5U3I - chains A and B of the 4 polymer chains in the assembly; structure by X-ray diffraction, 1.95 A resolution.

# Chain A
Protein: Hemoglobin subunit alpha
Organism: Homo sapiens
Reference sequence: P69905 (HBA_HUMAN); residues 1-141 here correspond to UniProt positions 2-142 (UniProt number = residue number + 1)
Amino-acid sequence (141 residues; each row starts with the number of its first residue):
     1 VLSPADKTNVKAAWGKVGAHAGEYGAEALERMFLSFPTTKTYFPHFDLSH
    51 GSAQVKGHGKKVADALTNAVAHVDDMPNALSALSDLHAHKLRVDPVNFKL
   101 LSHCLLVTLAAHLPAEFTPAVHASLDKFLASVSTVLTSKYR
Metal / ion sites: heme Fe: H87 (together with carbon monoxide)
Residues lining bound ligands:
  - 7SJ (2-methoxy-5-({2-[1-(propan-2-yl)-1H-pyrazol-5-yl]pyridin-3-yl}methoxy)pyridine-4-carbaldehyde): V1, L2, A130, S131, T134
  - carbon monoxide / heme: M32, T39, Y42, F43, H45, F46, H58, K61, V62, A65, L66, L83, H87, L91, V93, N97, F98, L101, L105, V132, L136
Swiss-Prot annotation at these positions:
  - binding site (O2): H58
  - binding site (heme b): H87
  - site: T8, N9 (Microbial infection: Cleavage), K11 (Not glycated), A13, W14 (Microbial infection: Cleavage), Y24, G25 (Microbial infection: Cleavage), L29, E30 (Microbial infection: Cleavage), H45, F46 (Microbial infection: Cleavage), D47, L48 (Microbial infection: Cleavage), S52, A53 (Microbial infection: Cleavage), V55, K56 (Microbial infection: Cleavage), K56 (Not glycated), G59, K60 (Microbial infection: Cleavage), K60 (Not glycated), K90 (Not glycated), L91, R92 (Microbial infection: Cleavage), K99 (Not glycated), L106, V107 (Microbial infection: Cleavage), T108, L109 (Microbial infection: Cleavage), V121, H122 (Microbial infection: Cleavage), S133, T134 (Microbial infection: Cleavage)
  - modified residue: S3 (Phosphoserine), K7 (N6-succinyllysine), T8 (Phosphothreonine), K11 (N6-succinyllysine), K16 (N6-acetyllysine), Y24 (Phosphotyrosine), S35 (Phosphoserine), K40 (N6-succinyllysine), S49 (Phosphoserine), S102 (Phosphoserine), T108 (Phosphothreonine), S124 (Phosphoserine), S131 (Phosphoserine), T134 (Phosphothreonine), T137 (Phosphothreonine), S138 (Phosphoserine)
  - glycosylation (N-linked (Glc) (glycation) lysine): K7, K16, K40, K61
What the authors report for this chain:
  - binding site for 7SJ: V1, S131

# Chain B
Protein: Hemoglobin subunit beta
Organism: Homo sapiens
Reference sequence: P68871 (HBB_HUMAN); residues 1-146 here correspond to UniProt positions 2-147 (UniProt number = residue number + 1)
Amino-acid sequence (146 residues; each row starts with the number of its first residue):
     1 VHLTPVEKSAVTALWGKVNVDEVGGEALGRLLVVYPWTQRFFESFGDLST
    51 PDAVMGNPKVKAHGKKVLGAFSDGLAHLDNLKGTFATLSELHCDKLHVDP
   101 ENFRLLGNVLVCVLAHHFGKEFTPPVQAAYQKVVAGVANALAHKYH
Construct notes: engineered mutation V6 (Glu7 in P68871)
Metal / ion sites: heme Fe near H92 (its only coordinating residue here)
Residues lining bound ligands:
  - carbon monoxide (CMO): F42, H63, V67, H92
  - heme (HEM): L31, T38, F41, F42, S44, H63, K66, V67, A70, F71, L88, L91, H92, L96, V98, N102, F103, L106, V137, L141
Swiss-Prot annotation at these positions:
  - binding site ((2R)-2,3-bisphosphoglycerate): V1, H2, K82, H143
  - binding site (heme b): H63, H92
  - site: E7, K8 (Microbial infection: Cleavage), G25, E26 (Microbial infection: Cleavage), G29, R30 (Microbial infection: Cleavage), Y35, P36 (Microbial infection: Cleavage), W37, T38 (Microbial infection: Cleavage), F45, G46 (Microbial infection: Cleavage), D52, A53 (Microbial infection: Cleavage), G56, N57 (Microbial infection: Cleavage), K59 (Not glycated), F71, S72 (Microbial infection: Cleavage), G74, L75 (Microbial infection: Cleavage), K82 (Not glycated), T84, F85 (Microbial infection: Cleavage), H92, C93 (Microbial infection: Cleavage), K95 (Not glycated), R104, L105 (Microbial infection: Cleavage), L110, V111 (Microbial infection: Cleavage), G119, K120 (Microbial infection: Cleavage), F122, T123 (Microbial infection: Cleavage), A128, A129 (Microbial infection: Cleavage) and 2 more in UniProt
  - modified residue: V1 (N-acetylvaline), S9 (Phosphoserine), T12 (Phosphothreonine), S44 (Phosphoserine), T50 (Phosphothreonine), K59 (N6-acetyllysine), K82 (N6-acetyllysine), T87 (Phosphothreonine), C93 (S-nitrosocysteine), K144 (N6-acetyllysine)
  - glycosylation: V1 (N-linked (Glc) (glycation) valine), K8 (N-linked (Glc) (glycation) lysine), K17 (N-linked (Glc) (glycation) lysine), K66 (N-linked (Glc) (glycation) lysine), K120 (N-linked (Glc) (glycation) lysine), K144 (N-linked (Glc) (glycation) lysine)

# Interface between chain A and chain B
Contacting residue pairs (37):
  E30(A) - P124(B)
  R31(A) - F122(B)  hydrogen bond (side chain-backbone)
  R31(A) - T123(B)
  R31(A) - P124(B)
  R31(A) - Q127(B)  hydrogen bond
  L34(A) - P124(B)  hydrophobic
  L34(A) - P125(B)
  L34(A) - A128(B)
  S35(A) - Q127(B)
  S35(A) - A128(B)  hydrogen bond (side chain-backbone)
  S35(A) - Q131(B)
  F36(A) - Q131(B)
  K99(A) - R104(B)
  H103(A) - N108(B)
  H103(A) - V111(B)
  H103(A) - Q127(B)
  H103(A) - Q131(B)  hydrogen bond
  C104(A) - Q127(B)
  V107(A) - V111(B)  hydrophobic
  V107(A) - A115(B)
  V107(A) - Q127(B)
  A110(A) - C112(B)
  A110(A) - A115(B)
  A110(A) - H116(B)
  A111(A) - A115(B)
  A111(A) - G119(B)
  P114(A) - H116(B)  hydrogen bond (backbone-side chain)
  F117(A) - R30(B)  hydrogen bond (backbone-side chain)
  F117(A) - H116(B)
  T118(A) - R30(B)
  P119(A) - R30(B)
  P119(A) - M55(B)  hydrophobic
  H122(A) - R30(B)  hydrogen bond
  H122(A) - V34(B)
  A123(A) - V34(B)
  D126(A) - V34(B)
  D126(A) - Y35(B)
Other interface residues (no listed pair), chain A (20 interface residues in all): V96, L106
Other interface residues (no listed pair), chain B (20 interface residues in all): V33, E101

# Overview
The chain A/chain B interface involves 20 residues from each chain; the contacts include 7 hydrogen bonds.
Polar pairs include R31(A)-F122(B), R31(A)-Q127(B) and S35(A)-A128(B). Chain A binds carbon monoxide / heme
and compound 7SJ. Ligands of chain B: heme and carbon monoxide. From the paper: a binding site for 7SJ at
V1(A) and S131(A).
Chain A is Hemoglobin subunit alpha and chain B is Hemoglobin subunit beta, both from Homo sapiens; the
structure, CRYSTAL STRUCTURE OF CARBONMONOXY HEMOGLOBIN S (LIGANDED SICKLE CELL HEMOGLOBIN) COMPLEXED WITH GBT
compound 31, was determined by X-ray diffraction, deposited together with 5UFJ.
